8YGH - chains A and B; structure by electron microscopy, 2.77 A resolution.

Chain A (and B):
Protein: DNA topoisomerase 2
Source organism: African swine fever virus pig/Kenya/KEN-50/1950
Notes: EC 5.6.2.2; chain B of this document is another copy of the same molecule, construct and numbering; everything in this record applies to it too
UniProtKB: A0A0C5B080 (A0A0C5B080_ASF); numbering as in UniProt (aligned over 1-1192)
Chain sequence (1192 residues; row label = number of the first residue in the row):
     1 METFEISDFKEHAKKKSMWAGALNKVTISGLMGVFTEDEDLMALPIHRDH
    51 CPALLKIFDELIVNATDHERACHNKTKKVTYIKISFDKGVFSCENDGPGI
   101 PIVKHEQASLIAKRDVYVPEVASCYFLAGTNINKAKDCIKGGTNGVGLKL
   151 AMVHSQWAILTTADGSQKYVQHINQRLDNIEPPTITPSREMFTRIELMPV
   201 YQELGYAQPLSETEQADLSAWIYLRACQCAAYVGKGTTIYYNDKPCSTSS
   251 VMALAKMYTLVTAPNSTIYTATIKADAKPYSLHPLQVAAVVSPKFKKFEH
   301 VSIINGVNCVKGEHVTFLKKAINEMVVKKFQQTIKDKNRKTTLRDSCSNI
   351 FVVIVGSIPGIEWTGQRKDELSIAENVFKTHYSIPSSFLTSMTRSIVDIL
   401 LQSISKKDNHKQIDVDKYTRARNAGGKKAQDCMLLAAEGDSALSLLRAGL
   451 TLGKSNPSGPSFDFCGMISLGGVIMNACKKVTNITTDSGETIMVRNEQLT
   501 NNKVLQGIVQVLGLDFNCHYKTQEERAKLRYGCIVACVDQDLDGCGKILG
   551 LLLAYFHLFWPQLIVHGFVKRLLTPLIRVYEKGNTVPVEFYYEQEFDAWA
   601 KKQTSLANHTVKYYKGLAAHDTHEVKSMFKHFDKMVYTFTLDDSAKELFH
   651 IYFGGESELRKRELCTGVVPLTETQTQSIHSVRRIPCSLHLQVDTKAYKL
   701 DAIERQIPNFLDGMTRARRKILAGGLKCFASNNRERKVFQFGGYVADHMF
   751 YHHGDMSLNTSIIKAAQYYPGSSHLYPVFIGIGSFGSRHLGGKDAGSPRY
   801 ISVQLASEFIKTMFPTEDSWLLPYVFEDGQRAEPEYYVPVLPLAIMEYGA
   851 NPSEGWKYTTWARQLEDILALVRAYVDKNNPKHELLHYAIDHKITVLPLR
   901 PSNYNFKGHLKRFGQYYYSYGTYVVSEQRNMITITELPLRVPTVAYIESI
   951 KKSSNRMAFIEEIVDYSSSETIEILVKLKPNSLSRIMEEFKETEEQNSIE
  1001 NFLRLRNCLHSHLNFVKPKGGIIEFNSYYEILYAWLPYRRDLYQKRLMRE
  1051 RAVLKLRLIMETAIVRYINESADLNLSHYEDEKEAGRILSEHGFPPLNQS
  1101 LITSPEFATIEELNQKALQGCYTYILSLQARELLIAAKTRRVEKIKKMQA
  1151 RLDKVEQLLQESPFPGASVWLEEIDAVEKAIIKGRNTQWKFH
Disordered / not traced: 1-413, 472-495
From the paper describing this entry:
  - conformationally variable residues (order/disorder transition): Gly471 to Asn501
  - specificity-determining residues: Asp416, Lys503 (proposed by the authors, not directly observed)

Chain A / chain B interface:
Residue-residue contacts (97; chain A residue first):
  Thr419(A) - Asp965(B)
  Thr419(A) - Tyr966(B)
  Arg420(A) - Tyr966(B)  hydrogen bond (backbone-side chain)
  Ala421(A) - Tyr966(B)
  Arg422(A) - Tyr966(B)
  Arg422(A) - Glu973(B)  salt bridge
  Asp440(A) - Leu790(B)
  Asp440(A) - Asp794(B)
  Ser441(A) - Asp794(B)
  Ser441(A) - Ala795(B)
  Ser441(A) - Gly796(B)
  Ser444(A) - Ser784(B)  hydrogen bond
  Ser444(A) - Asp794(B)
  Arg447(A) - His789(B)
  Arg447(A) - Asp965(B)  salt bridge
  Arg447(A) - Tyr966(B)
  Arg447(A) - Ser967(B)  hydrogen bond (side chain-backbone)
  Ala448(A) - Ser969(B)
  Thr451(A) - Ser967(B)
  Thr451(A) - Ser968(B)
  Thr451(A) - Ser969(B)
  Phe462(A) - Tyr966(B)  hydrophobic
  Asp539(A) - Tyr800(B)
  Asp541(A) - Arg799(B)  salt bridge
  Asp541(A) - Tyr800(B)  hydrogen bond
  Lys612(A) - Glu735(B)
  Lys615(A) - Tyr800(B)
  Gly616(A) - Tyr800(B)
  Ala618(A) - Gly783(B)
  Ala618(A) - Ser784(B)  hydrogen bond (backbone-backbone)
  Ala618(A) - Gly796(B)
  Ala618(A) - Ile801(B)
  Ala619(A) - Tyr800(B)
  His620(A) - Gly783(B)
  Asp621(A) - Gly783(B)
  Asp621(A) - Lys1190(B)
  Arg736(A) - Asp747(B)  salt bridge
  Lys737(A) - Asp828(B)  salt bridge
  Phe739(A) - Ala746(B)
  Phe739(A) - Phe750(B)  hydrophobic
  Phe739(A) - Tyr751(B)
  Phe739(A) - His752(B)
  Gln740(A) - Ala746(B)
  Gln740(A) - Asp747(B)
  Gln740(A) - Phe750(B)
  Gly743(A) - Gly743(B)
  Tyr744(A) - Asp747(B)
  Ala746(A) - Phe739(B)
  Ala746(A) - Gln740(B)
  Asp747(A) - Arg736(B)  salt bridge
  Asp747(A) - Gln740(B)  hydrogen bond (backbone-side chain)
  Asp747(A) - Tyr744(B)
  Phe750(A) - Phe739(B)  hydrophobic
  Phe750(A) - Gln740(B)
  Phe750(A) - Arg799(B)
  Tyr751(A) - Phe739(B)
  His752(A) - Phe739(B)
  His752(A) - Arg799(B)  hydrogen bond
  Asp755(A) - Asp755(B)  hydrogen bond (side chain-backbone)
  Met756(A) - Asp755(B)
  Ile782(A) - Lys612(B)
  Gly783(A) - Ala618(B)
  Gly783(A) - His620(B)
  Gly783(A) - Asp621(B)
  Ser784(A) - Ala618(B)  hydrogen bond (backbone-backbone)
  Leu790(A) - Asp440(B)
  Asp794(A) - Asp440(B)
  Asp794(A) - Ser441(B)
  Asp794(A) - Ser444(B)
  Gly796(A) - Ser441(B)
  Gly796(A) - Ala618(B)
  Arg799(A) - Lys615(B)
  Arg799(A) - Phe750(B)
  Arg799(A) - His752(B)
  Arg799(A) - Asp828(B)  salt bridge
  Tyr800(A) - Asp541(B)  hydrogen bond
  Tyr800(A) - Lys615(B)
  Tyr800(A) - Gly616(B)
  Tyr800(A) - Ala619(B)
  Ile801(A) - Ala618(B)
  Glu827(A) - Arg799(B)  salt bridge
  Asp828(A) - Lys737(B)  salt bridge
  Ile947(A) - Asp416(B)
  Glu948(A) - Asp416(B)
  Lys951(A) - Asp416(B)  salt bridge
  Glu962(A) - Arg420(B)
  Asp965(A) - Thr419(B)
  Asp965(A) - Arg447(B)  salt bridge
  Tyr966(A) - Arg420(B)  hydrogen bond (side chain-backbone)
  Tyr966(A) - Ala421(B)
  Tyr966(A) - Arg422(B)  hydrogen bond (side chain-backbone)
  Tyr966(A) - Phe462(B)  hydrophobic
  Ser967(A) - Arg447(B)
  Ser967(A) - Thr451(B)
  Ser968(A) - Thr451(B)  hydrogen bond
  Ser969(A) - Ala448(B)
  Ser969(A) - Thr451(B)
Interface residues without a listed pair, chain A (63 interface residues in all): Lys417, His753, Gly754, Ser787, Lys793, Ala795, Gln830, Val964, Glu973, Lys1190
Interface residues without a listed pair, chain B (61 interface residues in all): Asp539, His753, Gly754, Gly781, Ile782, Ser787, Lys793, Glu827, Glu962, Val964

Overview:
63 residues of chain A and 61 residues of chain B are in contact, with 13 hydrogen bonds and 11 salt bridges.
Polar contacts include Arg422(A)-Glu973(B), Arg447(A)-Asp965(B) and Asp541(A)-Arg799(B). The paper reports
specificity determinants Asp416(A) and Lys503(A); conformational variability at Gly471(A).
Both chains are DNA topoisomerase 2 (African swine fever virus pig/Kenya/KEN-50/1950). Entry 8YGH (pP1192R-apo
open state) was determined by electron microscopy together with 8YGE, 8YGG and 8YIK from the same study.
